Entry 9LR9 (electron microscopy, 3.30 A resolution); this record covers chains E and M of the 35 polymer chains in the assembly.

# Chain E
Name: PX
Organism: Bovine adenovirus 3
Reference sequence: A0A9W3N2I0 (A0A9W3N2I0_ADEB3); residues 1-80 here = UniProt positions 1-80
Amino-acid sequence (80 residues; numbered 1 to 80; the number before each row is that of its first residue):
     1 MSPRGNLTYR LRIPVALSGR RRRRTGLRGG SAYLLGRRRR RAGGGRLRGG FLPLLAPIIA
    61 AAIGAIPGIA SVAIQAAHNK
Unresolved in the structure: 1-3, 16-50, 77-80

# Chain M
Name: PV
Organism: Bovine adenovirus 3
Reference sequence: A0A9W3N256 (A0A9W3N256_ADEB3); residues 1-410 here = UniProt positions 1-410
Amino-acid sequence (410 residues; each row starts with the number of its first residue):
     1 MASSRLIKEE MLDIVAPEIY KRKRPRRERA APYAVKQEEK PLVKAERKIK RGSRKRALSG
    61 VDVPLPDDGF EDDEPHIEFV SAPRRPYQWK GRRVRRVLRP GVAVSFTPGA RSLRPSSKRV
   121 YDEVYADDDF LEAAAAREGE FAYGKRGREA AQAQLLPAVA VPEPTYVVLD ESNPTPSYKP
   181 VTEQKVILSR KRGVGKVEPT IQVLASKKRR MAENEDDRGA GSVAEVQMRE VKPVTAALGI
   241 QTVDVSVPDH STPMEVVQSL SRAAQVAQRL TQQQVRPSAK IKVEAMDLSA PVDAKPLDLK
   301 PVDVKPTPTF VLPSFRSLST QTDSLPAAVV VPRKPRVHRA TRRTARGLLP YYRLHPSITP
   361 TPGYRGSVYT SSGVRLPAVR APPSPPYPQG DSPPQRCRGR GAAARRALSP
Unresolved in the structure: 1-166, 189-198, 234-239, 272-282, 304-410

# How chain E and chain M interact
Contacting residue pairs (99):
  R4(E) with Y178(M); S246(M); V247(M)
  G5(E) with D249(M)
  N6(E) with L204(M); A205(M); S206(M), hydrogen bond (backbone-backbone); R209(M), hydrogen bond; D249(M), hydrogen bond (backbone-side chain)
  L7(E) with L204(M); A205(M), hydrophobic
  T8(E) with Y178(M); V203(M); L204(M), hydrogen bond (backbone-backbone); V245(M); S246(M)
  Y9(E) with Q202(M); V203(M), hydrophobic; V243(M); D244(M); V245(M), hydrogen bond (backbone-backbone); V247(M), hydrophobic; P253(M); V256(M), hydrophobic; V257(M), hydrophobic
  R10(E) with N173(M); P174(M); T175(M); T200(M); I201(M); Q202(M), hydrogen bond (backbone-backbone); L204(M); T242(M); V243(M); D244(M), salt bridge
  L11(E) with I187(M), hydrophobic; T200(M); I201(M), hydrophobic; Q241(M); T242(M); V243(M), hydrogen bond (backbone-backbone); L260(M); A264(M), hydrophobic
  R12(E) with D170(M), salt bridge; S172(M); Q184(M), hydrogen bond; P199(M); T200(M), hydrogen bond (backbone-backbone); Q202(M); Q241(M); T242(M)
  I13(E) with P199(M), hydrophobic; I240(M); Q241(M), hydrogen bond (backbone-backbone); A267(M), hydrophobic; Q268(M)
  P14(E) with P199(M); I240(M), hydrophobic; Q268(M)
  V15(E) with I240(M), hydrophobic; Q241(M)
  F51(E) with D287(M)
  L54(E) with M286(M), hydrophobic
  L55(E) with Q241(M); V243(M), hydrophobic; A267(M), hydrophobic
  I58(E) with A263(M); V266(M), hydrophobic; A267(M), hydrophobic
  I59(E) with V226(M), hydrophobic; A263(M), hydrophobic
  A62(E) with S259(M), hydrogen bond (backbone-side chain); A263(M), hydrophobic
  I63(E) with A224(M), hydrophobic; V245(M), hydrophobic; V247(M), hydrophobic; L260(M), hydrophobic
  I66(E) with V256(M), hydrophobic
  P67(E) with E255(M)
  G68(E) with H250(M)
  I69(E) with S222(M); A224(M), hydrophobic; V247(M), hydrophobic; P248(M); S251(M)
  A70(E) with S222(M), hydrogen bond (backbone-backbone); V223(M)
  S71(E) with V223(M); A224(M)
  V72(E) with A224(M); V226(M), hydrophobic
  A73(E) with A224(M), hydrogen bond (backbone-backbone); E225(M); V226(M), hydrogen bond (backbone-backbone)
  I74(E) with V226(M)
  Q75(E) with V226(M), hydrogen bond (backbone-backbone); Q227(M); M228(M), hydrogen bond (backbone-backbone)
  A76(E) with M228(M), hydrophobic
Other interface residues (no listed pair), chain E (32 interface residues in all): L52, A56
Other interface residues (no listed pair), chain M (51 interface residues in all): R229, V231

# Summary
The interface between chain E and chain M involves 32 residues on one side and 51 on the other, with 16
hydrogen bonds and 2 salt bridges. Polar pairs include R10(E)-D244(M), R12(E)-D170(M) and N6(E)-R209(M).
Chain E is PX and chain M is PV, both from Bovine adenovirus 3; the structure, Local reconstruction of bovine
adenovirus type 3 capsid, was determined by electron microscopy.
